Entry 6E0Z (X-ray diffraction, 2.30 A resolution); this record covers chains A and B.

[Chain A (and B)]
Name: Cytochrome P460
Organism: Nitrosomonas sp. AL212
Notes: chain B of this document is another copy of the same molecule, construct and numbering; everything in this record applies to it too
UniProt: F9ZFJ0 (F9ZFJ0_9PROT); numbering as in UniProt (aligned over 28-196)
Sequence (169 residues; numbered 28 to 196; the number before each row is that of its first residue):
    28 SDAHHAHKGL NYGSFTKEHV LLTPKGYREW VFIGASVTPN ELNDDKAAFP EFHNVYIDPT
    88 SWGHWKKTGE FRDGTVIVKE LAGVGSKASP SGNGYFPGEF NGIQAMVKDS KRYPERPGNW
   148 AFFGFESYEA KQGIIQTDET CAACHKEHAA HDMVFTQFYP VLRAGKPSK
Not modelled in the structure: 28-36, 196 (chain B: 28-34, 196)
Covalently attached groups: heme c (HEC) linked to Lys106, Cys168, Cys171
Sequence notes: engineered mutation Gln131 (Ala in F9ZFJ0)
Ion coordination: heme c Fe near His172 (its only coordinating residue here)
Ligand contacts:
  - heme c (HEC), molecule 1: Ser63, Phe76, His80, Val82, Ile104, Gln131, Ala132, Met133, Phe149, Phe150, Gly151, Gln163, Thr167, His172, Met180, Val181, Phe182, Phe185, Tyr186
  - heme c (HEC), molecule 2: Ser116, Pro117, Ser118, Phe123
Reported in the primary citation:
  - mutagenesis - A131Q: unchanged catalytic activity on NH,OH
  - conformationally variable residues (side-chain flip): Phe76

[Interface between chain A and chain B]
Residue-residue contacts (73; chain A residue first):
  Arg55(A) with Ala191(B)
  Glu56(A) with Trp89(B), hydrogen bond; Lys93(B), salt bridge
  Val58(A) with Arg55(B)
  Phe59(A) with Phe59(B), hydrophobic; Asn81(B); Tyr83(B)
  Ala62(A) with Ala62(B), hydrophobic; Phe79(B); Pro124(B)
  Ser63(A) with Tyr122(B); Phe123(B); Pro124(B)
  Val64(A) with Val64(B), hydrophobic; Gly121(B); Tyr122(B), hydrogen bond (backbone-backbone)
  Thr65(A) with Ser118(B); Gly119(B); Asn120(B); Phe123(B)
  Pro66(A) with Asn120(B); Gly121(B)
  Leu69(A) with Asn120(B), hydrogen bond (backbone-side chain); Gly121(B)
  Asn70(A) with Gly119(B); Asn120(B), hydrogen bond (side chain-backbone)
  Phe79(A) with Ala62(B)
  Asn81(A) with Phe59(B)
  Tyr83(A) with Phe59(B)
  Trp89(A) with Glu56(B), hydrogen bond
  Lys93(A) with Glu56(B), salt bridge
  Ser113(A) with Phe185(B)
  Ser116(A) with Phe185(B)
  Pro117(A) with Cys171(B), hydrophobic; His175(B)
  Ser118(A) with Thr65(B)
  Gly119(A) with Asn70(B)
  Asn120(A) with Thr65(B); Pro66(B); Leu69(B), hydrogen bond (side chain-backbone); Asn70(B), hydrogen bond (backbone-side chain)
  Gly121(A) with Val64(B); Pro66(B); Leu69(B)
  Tyr122(A) with Ser63(B); Val64(B), hydrogen bond (backbone-backbone); Tyr122(B), hydrophobic
  Phe123(A) with Ser63(B); Thr65(B); Phe185(B), hydrophobic
  Pro124(A) with Ala62(B); Ser63(B); Gln184(B); Phe185(B)
  Gly125(A) with Arg190(B), hydrogen bond (backbone-side chain)
  Glu126(A) with Arg190(B), salt bridge
  Phe127(A) with Pro187(B); Val188(B)
  Cys171(A) with Pro117(B), hydrophobic
  His175(A) with Pro117(B)
  Gln184(A) with Pro124(B)
  Phe185(A) with Ser113(B); Ser116(B); Phe123(B), hydrophobic; Pro124(B)
  Pro187(A) with Gly125(B); Phe127(B)
  Val188(A) with Arg55(B); Tyr83(B); Phe127(B), hydrophobic
  Arg190(A) with Gly125(B), hydrogen bond (side chain-backbone); Glu126(B), salt bridge
  Ala191(A) with Arg55(B)
Interface residues without a listed pair, chain A (39 interface residues in all): Ala75, Phe182
Interface residues without a listed pair, chain B (39 interface residues in all): Val58, Phe76, Phe182

[Overview]
The chain A/chain B interface involves 39 residues from each chain; the contacts include 10 hydrogen bonds and
4 salt bridges. Polar contacts include Glu56(A)-Lys93(B), Glu126(A)-Arg190(B) and Glu56(A)-Trp89(B). Bound to
chain A: heme c. From the paper: A131Q of chain A leaves catalytic activity on NH,OH unchanged; conformational
variability at Phe76(A).
Chain A and chain B are both Cytochrome P460 (Nitrosomonas sp. AL212); the structure, A131Q mutant of cyt P460
of Nitrosomonas sp. AL212, was determined by X-ray diffraction (same publication as 6E0X and 6E0Y).
